PDB entry 7ZYH | X-ray diffraction, 2.20 A resolution | chains B and C of the 3 polymer chains in the assembly

Chain B (and C):
Protein: Isoform 4 of Pre-mRNA 3'-end-processing factor FIP1
Source organism: Homo sapiens
Notes: chain C of this document is another copy of the same molecule, construct and numbering; everything in this record applies to it too
UniProtKB: Q6UN15-4 (FIP1-4_HUMAN); residue numbers follow UniProt; this construct covers 130-195
Amino-acid sequence (69 residues; each row starts with the number of its first residue):
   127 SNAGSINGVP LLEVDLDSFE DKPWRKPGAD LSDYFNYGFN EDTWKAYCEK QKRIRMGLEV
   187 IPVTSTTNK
Not modelled in the structure: 127-146, 185-195 (chain C: 127-128, 182-195)
Sequence notes: expression tag (127-129)

How chain B and chain C interact:
Pairs across the interface (7; chain B residue first):
  K176(B) - Y163(C)
  Q177(B) - Y163(C)
  I180(B) - Y163(C)  hydrophobic
  I180(B) - F165(C)  hydrophobic
  R181(B) - Y163(C)
  R181(B) - G164(C)
  L184(B) - K176(C)
Also at the interface, not in a pair above, chain B (6 interface residues in all): Y173
Also at the interface, not in a pair above, chain C (7 interface residues in all): N162, Y173, Q177

Overview:
6 residues of chain B and 7 residues of chain C are in contact.
Chain B and chain C are both Isoform 4 of Pre-mRNA 3'-end-processing factor FIP1 (Homo sapiens); the
structure, Crystal structure of human CPSF30 in complex with hFip1, was determined by X-ray diffraction
together with 7ZY4 from the same study.
